6KOC - chains A and B of the 4 polymer chains in the assembly; structure by X-ray diffraction, 3.80 A resolution.

[Chain A]
Name: AA3-600 quinol oxidase subunit I
Organism: Bacillus subtilis
UniProt: A0A063X8D0 (A0A063X8D0_BACIU); numbering as in UniProt (aligned over 1-649)
Amino-acid sequence (649 residues; numbered 1 to 649; the number before each row is that of its first residue):
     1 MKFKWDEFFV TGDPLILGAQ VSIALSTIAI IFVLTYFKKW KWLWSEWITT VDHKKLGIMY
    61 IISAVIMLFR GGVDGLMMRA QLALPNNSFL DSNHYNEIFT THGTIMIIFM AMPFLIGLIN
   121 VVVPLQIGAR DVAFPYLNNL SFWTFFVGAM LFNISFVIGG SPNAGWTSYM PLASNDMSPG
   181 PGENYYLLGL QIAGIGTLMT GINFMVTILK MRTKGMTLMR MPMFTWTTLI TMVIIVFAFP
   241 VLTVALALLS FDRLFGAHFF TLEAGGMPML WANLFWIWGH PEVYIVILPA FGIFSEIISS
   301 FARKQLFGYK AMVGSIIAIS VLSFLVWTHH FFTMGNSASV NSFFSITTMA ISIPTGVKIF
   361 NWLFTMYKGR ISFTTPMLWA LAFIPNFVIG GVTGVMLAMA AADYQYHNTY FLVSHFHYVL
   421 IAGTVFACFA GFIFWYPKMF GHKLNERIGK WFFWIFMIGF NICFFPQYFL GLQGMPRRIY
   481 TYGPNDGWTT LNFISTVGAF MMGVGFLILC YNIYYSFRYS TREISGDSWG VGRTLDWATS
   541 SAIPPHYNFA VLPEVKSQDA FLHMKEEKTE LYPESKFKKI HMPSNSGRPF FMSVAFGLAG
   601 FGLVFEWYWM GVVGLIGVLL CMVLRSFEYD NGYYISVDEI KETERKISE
Not modelled in the structure: 1-13, 517-529, 634-649
Ion coordination: heme a Fe: H102, H417; Cu ion: H280, H329, H330
Small-molecule neighbours:
  - heme a (HEA), molecule 1: L68, F69, G72, V73, G75, L76, M78, R79, L82, Y95, F99, T100, H102, G103, M106, I107, M110, G165, W166, Y410, V413, F416, H417, L420, I421, V425, F456, C463, F464, Q467, R477, R478, I479, A499, M502, G503, F506
  - heme a (HEA), molecule 2: W166, T167, W276, V283, Y284, I287, H329, H330, F331, T348, I351, S352, I353, T355, G356, I359, F360, F387, V388, G391, V392, G394, V395, L397, A398, D403, H407, N408, L412, H415, F416, V419, L420, R477
  - 2-heptyl-3-iodanyl-1-oxidanyl-quinolin-4-one (IHQ): I16, L17, Q20, R70, V73, D74, M77, H94, E97, I98, T101, F156, S161
Reported in the primary citation:
  - binding site for 2-heptyl-3-iodanyl-1-oxidanyl-quinolin-4-one: R70, D74, H94, E97
  - conformationally variable residues (side-chain flip): H94
  - mutagenesis - H94F: decreased catalytic activity on DMNH2
  - mutagenesis - D74H, D74N, H94D: decreased catalytic activity
  - mutagenesis - R70H, H94D, H94F, E97Q: increased catalytic activity on 30 muM HQNO

[Chain B]
Name: Quinol oxidase subunit 2
Organism: Bacillus subtilis
Notes: EC 1.10.3.-
UniProt: A0A2I7T8S1 (A0A2I7T8S1_BACIU); residues 1-296 here correspond to UniProt positions 26-321 (UniProt number = residue number + 25)
Amino-acid sequence (296 residues; numbered 1 to 296; the number before each row is that of its first residue):
     1 CSNASVLDPK GPVAEQQSDL ILLSIGFMLF IVGVVFVLFT IILVKYRDRK GKDNGSYNPE
    61 IHGNTFLEVV WTVIPILIVI ALSVPTVQTI YSLEKAPEAT KDKEPLVVYA TSVDWKWVFS
   121 YPEQDIETVN YLNIPVDRPI LFKISSADSM ASLWIPQLGG QKYAMAGMLM DQYLQADKVG
   181 TYEGRNANFT GEHFADQEFD VNAVTEKDFN SWVKKTQNEA PKLTKEKYDE LMLPENVDEL
   241 TFSSTHLKYV DHGQDAEYAM EARKRLGYQA VSPHSKTDPF ENVKKNEFKK SDDTEE
Not modelled in the structure: 1-15, 51-64, 218-220, 289-296
Small-molecule neighbours: heme a (HEA): V32, F36, P75, I78

[How chain A and chain B interact]
Residue-residue contacts - 104 pairs, chain A then chain B:
  S92(A) with E192(B)
  N93(A) with E192(B), hydrogen bond
  N96(A) with T190(B), hydrogen bond; G191(B); E192(B)
  F99(A) with T190(B)
  N163(A) with T190(B)
  P171(A) with D148(B); M150(B), hydrophobic
  L172(A) with F189(B); T190(B); G191(B); F194(B), hydrophobic
  N175(A) with K264(B), hydrogen bond
  D176(A) with D148(B); S149(B); R263(B), salt bridge
  S178(A) with A270(B); V271(B)
  P179(A) with S272(B)
  L262(A) with A147(B); A166(B); A256(B), hydrophobic
  E263(A) with E257(B); M260(B)
  P268(A) with A166(B)
  M269(A) with M165(B), hydrophobic
  R303(A) with R49(B)
  F307(A) with T65(B)
  K310(A) with T65(B), hydrogen bond (side chain-backbone); E68(B)
  A311(A) with E68(B)
  F332(A) with K162(B), hydrogen bond (backbone-side chain)
  T333(A) with Q161(B); K162(B); Y163(B), hydrogen bond (backbone-backbone)
  M334(A) with K162(B); Y163(B), hydrophobic
  G335(A) with K162(B); M170(B)
  N336(A) with K162(B)
  A338(A) with I90(B); Y91(B), hydrophobic
  S339(A) with Y91(B)
  N341(A) with K162(B)
  S342(A) with V87(B)
  S345(A) with T86(B)
  I346(A) with S83(B); V87(B), hydrophobic
  M349(A) with V79(B), hydrophobic
  I353(A) with P75(B); V79(B), hydrophobic
  V357(A) with E68(B); W71(B), hydrophobic
  I359(A) with F36(B), hydrophobic
  F360(A) with F36(B), hydrophobic; F39(B), hydrophobic; W71(B), hydrophobic
  L363(A) with F36(B), hydrophobic
  F364(A) with L67(B), hydrophobic
  Y367(A) with F39(B), hydrogen bond (side chain-backbone); T40(B), hydrogen bond (side chain-backbone); L43(B); V44(B), hydrophobic; R47(B)
  K368(A) with R47(B)
  R370(A) with R49(B)
  I371(A) with R47(B); D48(B)
  F373(A) with V44(B), hydrophobic; D48(B)
  V392(A) with L29(B)
  V395(A) with L29(B), hydrophobic
  M396(A) with I25(B), hydrophobic; L29(B), hydrophobic
  M399(A) with I21(B), hydrophobic; L82(B), hydrophobic; T86(B)
  A400(A) with T86(B); I90(B)
  A401(A) with S18(B); T86(B); T89(B); I90(B)
  A402(A) with L22(B), hydrophobic
  Y404(A) with I90(B); L93(B), hydrophobic; G160(B); Q161(B); K162(B)
  Q405(A) with L22(B); W154(B); P156(B); G159(B)
  Y406(A) with L22(B), hydrophobic
  H407(A) with Y163(B), hydrogen bond
  N408(A) with F189(B)
  T409(A) with W154(B)
  P476(A) with W154(B), hydrophobic; R185(B)
  R478(A) with N188(B), hydrogen bond (backbone-side chain)
  I479(A) with R185(B); N188(B)
  Y480(A) with A195(B), hydrophobic
Other interface residues (no listed pair), chain A (63 interface residues in all): A164, G474, R477, N485
Other interface residues (no listed pair), chain B (64 interface residues in all): V32, E94, D114, E183, A187, Q269, K276

[Overview]
63 residues of chain A face 64 of chain B across their interface; the contacts include 10 hydrogen bonds and 1
salt bridge. Among the polar pairs are D176(A)-R263(B), N93(A)-E192(B) and N96(A)-T190(B). From the paper: a
binding site for 2-heptyl-3-iodanyl-1-oxidanyl-quinolin-4-one at R70(A), D74(A) and H94(A) among others; R70H,
H94D and H94F of chain A, among others, increase catalytic activity on 30 muM HQNO; 6 substitutions were
tested in all.
Chain A is AA3-600 quinol oxidase subunit I and chain B is Quinol oxidase subunit 2, both from Bacillus
subtilis; the structure, X-ray Structure of the proton-pumping cytochrome aa3-600 menaquinol oxidase from
Bacillus subtilis complexed with 3-iodo-N-oxo-2-heptyl-4-hydroxyquinoline, was determined by X-ray diffraction
together with 6KOB and 6KOE from the same study.
